Entry 3JVF (X-ray diffraction, 3.30 A resolution); this record covers chains B and C of the 3 polymer chains in the assembly.

Chain B:
Molecule: Interleukin-17F
Source organism: Homo sapiens
UniProt: Q96PD4 (IL17F_HUMAN); residues 1-133 here correspond to UniProt positions 31-163 (UniProt number = residue number + 30)
Amino-acid sequence (133 residues; numbered 1 to 133; the number before each row is that of its first residue):
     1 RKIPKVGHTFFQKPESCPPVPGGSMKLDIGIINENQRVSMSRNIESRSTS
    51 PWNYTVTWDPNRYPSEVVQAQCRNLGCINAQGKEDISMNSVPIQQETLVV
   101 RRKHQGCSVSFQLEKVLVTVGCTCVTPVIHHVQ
Unresolved in the structure: 1-24, 129-133
Cystine bridges: Cys-72/Cys-122, Cys-77/Cys-124
Ion coordination: Ca2+: Asn-43, Glu-45
Swiss-Prot annotation at these positions:
  - glycosylation: Asn-53 (N-linked (GlcNAc...) asparagine)
Reported in the primary citation:
  - conformationally variable residues (loop rearrangement): Asn-33 to Arg-42

Chain C:
Molecule: Interleukin-17 receptor A
Source organism: Homo sapiens
Notes: fragment: extracellular domain
UniProt: Q96F46 (I17RA_HUMAN); residues 1-286 here correspond to UniProt positions 32-317 (UniProt number = residue number + 31)
Amino-acid sequence (286 residues; each row starts with the number of its first residue):
     1 SLRLLDHRALVCSQPGLNCTVKNSTCLDDSWIHPRNLTPSSPKDLQIQLH
    51 FAHTQQGDLFPVAHIEWTLQTDASILYLEGAELSVLQLNTNERLCVRFEF
   101 LSKLRHHHRRWRFTFSHFVVDPDQEYEVTVHHLPKPIPDGDPNHQSKNFL
   151 VPDCEHARMKVTTPCMSSGSLWDPNITVETLEAHQLRVSFTLWNESTHYQ
   201 ILLTSFPHMENHSCFEHMHHIPAPRPEEFHQRSNVTLTLRNLKGCCRHQV
   251 QIQPFFSSCLNDCLRHSATVSCPEMPDTPEPIPDYM
Unresolved in the structure: 1, 273-286
Cystine bridges: Cys-12/Cys-19, Cys-26/Cys-95, Cys-154/Cys-165, Cys-214/Cys-245, Cys-259/Cys-263
Covalent attachments: N-acetylglucosamine (NAG) linked to Asn-18, Asn-23, Asn-36, Asn-194, Asn-234
Modified residues: Lys-43 (n-dimethyl-lysine; MLY)
Swiss-Prot annotation at these positions:
  - glycosylation (N-linked (GlcNAc...) asparagine): Asn-18, Asn-23, Asn-36, Asn-175, Asn-194, Asn-211, Asn-234

Interface between chain B and chain C:
Residue-residue contacts (43):
  Ile-29(B) / Ile-32(C)  hydrophobic
  Ile-31(B) / Thr-25(C)
  Gln-36(B) / Leu-2(C)
  Arg-37(B) / Glu-92(C)  salt bridge
  Arg-37(B) / Asp-121(C)  salt bridge
  Met-40(B) / Asp-121(C)
  Met-40(B) / Pro-122(C)
  Ser-41(B) / Gln-87(C)
  Ser-41(B) / Asp-121(C)  hydrogen bond (backbone-side chain)
  Ser-41(B) / Gln-124(C)
  Arg-42(B) / Asn-89(C)  hydrogen bond (backbone-side chain)
  Arg-42(B) / Cys-259(C)
  Arg-42(B) / Asp-262(C)  salt bridge
  Asn-43(B) / Asp-123(C)
  Asn-43(B) / Gln-124(C)  hydrogen bond
  Glu-45(B) / Asn-89(C)  hydrogen bond
  Arg-47(B) / Asp-262(C)  salt bridge
  Tyr-54(B) / Leu-88(C)  hydrophobic
  Tyr-54(B) / Asn-89(C)
  Val-56(B) / Leu-88(C)  hydrophobic
  Trp-58(B) / His-144(C)
  Pro-60(B) / Trp-31(C)  hydrogen bond (backbone-side chain)
  Asn-61(B) / Trp-31(C)
  Arg-62(B) / Trp-31(C)
  Tyr-63(B) / Thr-25(C)  hydrogen bond
  Tyr-63(B) / Cys-26(C)  hydrogen bond (side chain-backbone)
  Tyr-63(B) / Leu-27(C)
  Tyr-63(B) / Trp-31(C)
  Tyr-63(B) / Arg-93(C)
  Pro-64(B) / Arg-93(C)
  Glu-66(B) / Ser-84(C)
  Glu-66(B) / Leu-86(C)
  Glu-66(B) / Thr-129(C)
  Val-67(B) / Asn-91(C)
  Val-68(B) / Leu-86(C)  hydrophobic
  Val-68(B) / Leu-88(C)  hydrophobic
  Val-68(B) / Asn-91(C)  hydrogen bond (backbone-side chain)
  Val-100(B) / Trp-31(C)
  Arg-102(B) / Trp-31(C)  hydrogen bond (side chain-backbone)
  Arg-102(B) / Pro-138(C)
  His-104(B) / Pro-138(C)
  His-104(B) / Asp-139(C)  salt bridge
  Phe-111(B) / Ile-32(C)  hydrophobic
Also at the interface, not in a pair above, chain B (29 interface residues in all): Ser-39, Ile-44, Ser-65, Val-118
Also at the interface, not in a pair above, chain C (28 interface residues in all): Thr-90, Glu-127, His-131, Pro-136
From the paper, about this interface:
  - specific contacts: Arg-37(B)/Glu-92(C) (salt bridge), Arg-47(B)/Asp-262(C) (salt bridge), Pro-60(B)/Trp-31(C) (hydrogen bond), Tyr-63(B)/Thr-25(C) (hydrogen bond), Tyr-63(B)/Cys-26(C) (hydrogen bond), Arg-102(B)/Trp-31(C) (hydrogen bond)
  - interface residues, chain B: Pro-60(B), Val-100(B)
  - interface residues, chain C: Thr-25(C), Leu-86(C), Cys-259(C)

Summary:
The interface between chain B and chain C involves 29 residues on one side and 28 on the other, with 9
hydrogen bonds and 5 salt bridges. Polar contacts include Arg-37(B)/Glu-92(C), Arg-37(B)/Asp-121(C) and
Arg-42(B)/Asp-262(C). The paper describes salt bridges between Arg-37(B) and Glu-92(C) and Arg-47(B) and
Asp-262(C); hydrogen bonds between Pro-60(B) and Trp-31(C), Tyr-63(B) and Thr-25(C) and Tyr-63(B) and
Cys-26(C) among others. The paper reports interface residues Pro-60(B), Val-100(B) and Thr-25(C) among others;
conformational variability at Asn-33(B).
Here chain B is Interleukin-17F and chain C is Interleukin-17 receptor A, both from Homo sapiens. Entry 3JVF
(Crystal structure of an Interleukin-17 receptor complex) was determined by X-ray diffraction.
